5J9U - chains F and G of the 4 polymer chains in the assembly; structure by X-ray diffraction, 2.95 A resolution.

[Chain F]
Protein: Chromatin modification-related protein EAF6
Organism: Saccharomyces cerevisiae (strain ATCC 204508 / S288c)
UniProtKB: P47128 (EAF6_YEAST); numbering as in UniProt (aligned over 1-113)
Sequence (113 residues; row label = number of the first residue in the row):
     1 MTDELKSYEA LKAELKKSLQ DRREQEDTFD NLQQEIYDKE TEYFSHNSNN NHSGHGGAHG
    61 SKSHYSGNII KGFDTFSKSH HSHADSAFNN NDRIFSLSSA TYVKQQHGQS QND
Not modelled in the structure: 46-64, 78-85, 103-113

[Chain G]
Protein: Enhancer of polycomb-like protein 1
Organism: Saccharomyces cerevisiae (strain ATCC 204508 / S288c)
UniProtKB: P43572 (EPL1_YEAST); residues 50-400 here = UniProt positions 50-400
Sequence (351 residues; numbered 50 to 400; the number before each row is that of its first residue):
    50 SSNSRFRHRK ISVKQHLKIY LPNDLKHLDK DELQQREVVE IETGVEKNEE KEVHLHRILQ
   110 MGSGHTKHKD YIPTPDASMT WNEYDKFYTG SFQETTSYIK FSATVEDCCG TNYNMDERDE
   170 TFLNEQVNKG SSDILTEDEF EILCSSFEHA IHERQPFLSM DPESILSFEE LKPTLIKSDM
   230 ADFNLRNQLN HEINSHKTHF ITQFDPVSQM NTRPLIQLIE KFGSKIYDYW RERKIEVNGY
   290 EIFPQLKFER PGEKEEIDPY VCFRRREVRH PRKTRRIDIL NSQRLRALHQ ELKNAKDLAL
   350 LVAKRENVSL NWINDELKIF DQRVKIKNLK RSLNISGEDD DLINHKRKRP T
Not modelled in the structure: 50-57, 77-118, 228-230, 400

[How chain F and chain G interact]
Residue-residue contacts - 68 pairs, chain F then chain G:
  Glu4(F) - Leu378(G)
  Glu4(F) - Ser381(G)  hydrogen bond
  Leu5(F) - Leu382(G)  hydrophobic
  Ser7(F) - Leu378(G)
  Tyr8(F) - Ile375(G)  hydrophobic
  Tyr8(F) - Leu378(G)
  Tyr8(F) - Glu387(G)
  Leu11(F) - Lys374(G)
  Leu11(F) - Ile375(G)
  Lys12(F) - Ile375(G)
  Glu14(F) - Gln371(G)  hydrogen bond
  Leu15(F) - Gln371(G)
  Leu15(F) - Arg372(G)
  Leu15(F) - Ile375(G)  hydrophobic
  Leu15(F) - Asp390(G)
  Ser18(F) - Lys367(G)
  Ser18(F) - Ile368(G)
  Ser18(F) - Gln371(G)  hydrogen bond
  Leu19(F) - Ile368(G)  hydrophobic
  Leu19(F) - Arg372(G)
  Leu19(F) - Asp390(G)
  Asp21(F) - Asp364(G)
  Arg22(F) - Trp361(G)
  Arg22(F) - Asp364(G)
  Arg22(F) - Glu365(G)  salt bridge
  Arg22(F) - Ile368(G)
  Arg22(F) - Arg372(G)
  Arg22(F) - Asn393(G)  hydrogen bond
  Arg23(F) - Arg396(G)
  Arg23(F) - Lys397(G)  hydrogen bond (side chain-backbone)
  Gln25(F) - Val357(G)
  Gln25(F) - Asn360(G)
  Gln25(F) - Asp364(G)
  Glu26(F) - Trp361(G)  hydrogen bond
  Thr28(F) - Val357(G)
  Phe29(F) - Arg354(G)
  Phe29(F) - Val357(G)  hydrophobic
  Phe29(F) - Ser358(G)
  Phe29(F) - Arg398(G)
  Asp30(F) - Arg398(G)  salt bridge
  Leu32(F) - Leu350(G)  hydrophobic
  Leu32(F) - Lys353(G)
  Leu32(F) - Arg354(G)
  Gln33(F) - Arg354(G)
  Glu35(F) - Leu350(G)
  Ile36(F) - Leu347(G)
  Ile36(F) - Leu350(G)  hydrophobic
  Ile36(F) - Arg354(G)
  Lys39(F) - Leu347(G)
  Tyr43(F) - Asn343(G)
  Tyr43(F) - Asp346(G)  hydrogen bond
  Phe44(F) - Leu347(G)  hydrophobic
  Tyr65(F) - Ala336(G)  hydrophobic
  Tyr65(F) - Leu337(G)
  Tyr65(F) - Glu340(G)
  Gly67(F) - Glu340(G)
  Asn68(F) - Glu340(G)  hydrogen bond
  Ile69(F) - Ala344(G)  hydrophobic
  Phe73(F) - Leu337(G)  hydrophobic
  Phe73(F) - Leu341(G)  hydrophobic
  Phe76(F) - Arg333(G)
  Phe95(F) - Leu347(G)  hydrophobic
  Phe95(F) - Ala348(G)
  Phe95(F) - Val351(G)  hydrophobic
  Phe95(F) - Arg354(G)  hydrogen bond (backbone-side chain)
  Ser98(F) - Arg354(G)  hydrogen bond
  Ser99(F) - Arg354(G)
  Thr101(F) - Arg398(G)
Other interface residues (no listed pair), chain F (38 interface residues in all): Lys16, Glu40, Ser96
Other interface residues (no listed pair), chain G (38 interface residues in all): Lys379, Ile384, Pro399

[Summary]
The chain F/chain G interface involves 38 residues from each chain, with 10 hydrogen bonds and 2 salt bridges.
Polar pairs include Arg22(F)-Glu365(G), Asp30(F)-Arg398(G) and Glu4(F)-Ser381(G).
Here chain F is Chromatin modification-related protein EAF6 and chain G is Enhancer of polycomb-like protein
1, both from Saccharomyces cerevisiae (strain ATCC 204508 / S288c). Entry 5J9U (Crystal structure of the NuA4
core complex) was determined by X-ray diffraction together with 5J9Q, 5J9T and 5J9W from the same study.
